Entry 5KX5 (X-ray diffraction, 2.50 A resolution); this record covers chains D and E of the 6 polymer chains in the assembly.

== Chain D ==
Protein: Tubulin beta chain
Organism: Ovis aries
UniProtKB: D0VWY9 (D0VWY9_SHEEP); the author numbering skips numbers that UniProt does not, so the offset changes along the chain: 1-42 = UniProt 1-42; 45-360 = UniProt 43-358; 369-455 = UniProt 359-445
Chain sequence (445 residues; each row starts with the number of its first residue; note: 10 numbers in that range are skipped by the numbering (no residue carries them; nothing is unmodelled there)):
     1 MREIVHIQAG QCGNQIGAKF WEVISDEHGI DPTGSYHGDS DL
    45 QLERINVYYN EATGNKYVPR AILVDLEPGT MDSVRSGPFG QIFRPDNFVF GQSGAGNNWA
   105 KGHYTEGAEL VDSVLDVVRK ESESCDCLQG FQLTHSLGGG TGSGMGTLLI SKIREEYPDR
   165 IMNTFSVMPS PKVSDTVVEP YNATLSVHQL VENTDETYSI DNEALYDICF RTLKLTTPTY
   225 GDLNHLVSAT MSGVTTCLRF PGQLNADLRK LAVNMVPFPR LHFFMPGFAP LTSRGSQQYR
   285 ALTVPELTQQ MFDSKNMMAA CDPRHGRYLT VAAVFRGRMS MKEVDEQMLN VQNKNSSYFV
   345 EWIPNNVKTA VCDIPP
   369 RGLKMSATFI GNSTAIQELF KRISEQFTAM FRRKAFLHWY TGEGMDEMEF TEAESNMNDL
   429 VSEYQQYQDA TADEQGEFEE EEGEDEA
Not modelled in the structure: 1, 282-285, 442-455
Metal / ion sites: Mg2+: Q11 (together with GDP)
Ligand contacts:
  - 6YK ((2S,4R)-4-[[2-[(1R,3R)-1-acetyloxy-3-[[(2S,3S)-2-[[(2R)-1,2-dimethylpyrrolidin-2-yl]carbonylamino]-3-methyl-pentanoyl]-methyl-amino]-4-methyl-pentyl]-1,3-thiazol-4-yl]carbonylamino]-5-(4-aminophenyl)-2-methyl-pentanoic acid): Q11, Q15, P175, K176, V177, S178, D179, Y210, T221, P222, T223, Y224, G225, L227, N228, R278
  - GDP (guanosine-5'-diphosphate): A9, G10, Q11, C12, Q15, I16, D69, N101, S140, G142, G143, G144, T145, G146, S147, V171, P173, V177, S178, E183, N206, L209, Y224, L227, N228
Reported in the primary citation:
  - binding site for 6YK: T221, T223

== Chain E ==
Protein: Stathmin-4
Organism: Rattus norvegicus
UniProtKB: P63043 (STMN4_RAT), isoform P63043-3; residues 5-145 here correspond to UniProt positions 76-216 (UniProt number = residue number + 71)
Chain sequence (143 residues; row label = number of the first residue in the row):
     3 MADMEVIELN KATSGQSWEV ILKPPSFDGV PEFNASLPRR RDPSLEEIQK KLEAAEERRK
    63 YQEAELLKHL AEKREHEREV IQKAIEENNN FIKMAKEKLA QKMESNKENR EAHLAAMLER
   123 LQEKDKHAEE VRKNKELKEE ASR
Not modelled in the structure: 3-5, 29-43, 142-145
Construct notes: initiating methionine (3); expression tag (4); conflict A14 (Cys85 in P63043), W20 (Phe91 in P63043)
Curated features (UniProtKB/Swiss-Prot):
  - modified residue: S19 (Phosphoserine)

== Interface between chain D and chain E ==
Residue-residue contacts (28):
  Y108(D) with H129(E), hydrogen bond; A130(E), hydrophobic; V133(E), hydrophobic; R134(E), hydrogen bond (backbone-side chain)
  T109(D) with K137(E)
  A112(D) with R134(E)
  S155(D) with L123(E)
  K156(D) with D127(E), salt bridge
  R158(D) with M119(E)
  E159(D) with L120(E); L123(E); Q124(E); D127(E)
  P162(D) with L116(E), hydrophobic; M119(E); L120(E), hydrophobic
  D163(D) with R112(E)
  Q193(D) with K126(E)
  E196(D) with R122(E)
  N197(D) with L123(E)
  G410(D) with K137(E)
  E411(D) with K137(E), salt bridge
  G412(D) with V133(E); N136(E); K137(E)
  M413(D) with V133(E)
  E417(D) with H129(E), salt bridge; V133(E)
Other interface residues (no listed pair), chain D (20 interface residues in all): E110, H192, T409

== Summary ==
20 residues of chain D and 15 residues of chain E are in contact; the contacts include 2 hydrogen bonds and 3
salt bridges. Polar contacts include K156(D)-D127(E), E411(D)-K137(E) and E417(D)-H129(E). Bound to chain D:
GDP and compound 6YK. The paper reports a binding site for 6YK at T221(D) and T223(D).
Here chain D is Tubulin beta chain (Ovis aries) and chain E is Stathmin-4 (Rattus norvegicus). Entry 5KX5
(Crystal structure of tubulin-stathmin-TTL-Compound 11 complex) was determined by X-ray diffraction.
